5L6M - chains D and G of the 8 polymer chains in the assembly; structure by X-ray diffraction, 1.90 A resolution.

Chain D:
Name: VapB family protein
Source organism: Caulobacter crescentus (strain ATCC 19089 / CB15)
Reference sequence: Q9AC34 (Q9AC34_CAUCR); numbering as in UniProt (aligned over 2-72)
Chain sequence (78 residues; numbered -5 to 72; the number before each row is that of its first residue; numbers below 1 keep their minus sign (Met-5 is residue -5)):
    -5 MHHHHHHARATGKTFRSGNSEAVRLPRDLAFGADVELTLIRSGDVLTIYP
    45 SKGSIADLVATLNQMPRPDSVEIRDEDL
Unresolved in the structure: -5 to 1
Construct notes: initiating methionine (-5); expression tag (-4 to 1)
Residues lining bound ligands: malonate ion (MLI): Glu66, Ile67, Arg68, Asp69

Chain G:
Name: Ribonuclease VapC
Source organism: Caulobacter crescentus (strain ATCC 19089 / CB15)
Notes: EC 3.1.-.-
Reference sequence: Q9AC35 (Q9AC35_CAUCR); numbering as in UniProt (aligned over 1-128)
Chain sequence (128 residues; each row starts with the number of its first residue):
     1 MAYVLDTNVAIHLRDGDPEVTTRVTALNGAILLSIISRVELEGGVYREAA
    51 QAGLRRSRLDVMLKVLPVLDFDGAAADEYRRIVESAGYSRRKVVDRMIAA
   101 QALAHRATFVTFNADDFRDIPGLSLLAW
Unresolved in the structure: 1
Residues lining bound ligands: malonate ion (MLI): Thr7, Ile11, Arg14, Glu40, Leu41, Gly44, Arg47

Interface between chain D and chain G:
Pairs across the interface (51):
  Ile49(D) - Val24(G)
  Ile49(D) - Thr25(G)
  Ile49(D) - Leu27(G)
  Leu52(D) - Val61(G)  hydrophobic
  Leu52(D) - Met62(G)  hydrophobic
  Leu52(D) - Val65(G)  hydrophobic
  Leu52(D) - Leu66(G)  hydrophobic
  Val53(D) - Thr21(G)
  Val53(D) - Val24(G)  hydrophobic
  Val53(D) - Thr25(G)
  Thr55(D) - Val61(G)
  Leu56(D) - Leu13(G)  hydrophobic
  Leu56(D) - Arg58(G)  hydrogen bond (backbone-side chain)
  Met59(D) - Ser57(G)
  Met59(D) - Arg58(G)  hydrogen bond (backbone-side chain)
  Pro60(D) - Leu54(G)
  Pro60(D) - Arg58(G)  hydrogen bond (backbone-side chain)
  Arg61(D) - Asp15(G)
  Arg61(D) - Gly16(G)  hydrogen bond (side chain-backbone)
  Arg61(D) - Pro18(G)
  Arg61(D) - Leu54(G)
  Arg61(D) - Arg58(G)
  Pro62(D) - Asp15(G)
  Pro62(D) - Gln51(G)
  Pro62(D) - Leu54(G)
  Pro62(D) - Arg55(G)
  Pro62(D) - Arg58(G)
  Asp63(D) - Glu48(G)
  Asp63(D) - Gln51(G)  hydrogen bond (backbone-side chain)
  Ser64(D) - Asp15(G)
  Ser64(D) - Glu48(G)  hydrogen bond
  Ser64(D) - Arg55(G)  hydrogen bond (backbone-side chain)
  Val65(D) - His12(G)
  Val65(D) - Asp15(G)
  Glu66(D) - Ile11(G)
  Glu66(D) - Arg14(G)  salt bridge
  Glu66(D) - Asp15(G)  hydrogen bond (backbone-side chain)
  Glu66(D) - Gly44(G)
  Glu66(D) - Arg47(G)
  Glu66(D) - Arg55(G)  salt bridge
  Ile67(D) - Arg47(G)  hydrogen bond (backbone-side chain)
  Arg68(D) - Thr7(G)
  Arg68(D) - Asn8(G)
  Arg68(D) - Ile11(G)
  Arg68(D) - Glu40(G)  salt bridge
  Arg68(D) - Val94(G)
  Arg68(D) - Asp95(G)  salt bridge
  Arg68(D) - Ile98(G)
  Asp69(D) - Arg47(G)
  Glu70(D) - Glu40(G)
  Glu70(D) - Val94(G)
Interface residues without a listed pair, chain D (21 interface residues in all): Gly47, Ser48, Ala50, Asn57
Interface residues without a listed pair, chain G (31 interface residues in all): Asp17, Ile31

In short:
21 residues of chain D and 31 residues of chain G are in contact, with 9 hydrogen bonds and 4 salt bridges.
Polar contacts include Glu66(D)-Arg14(G), Glu66(D)-Arg55(G) and Arg68(D)-Glu40(G). Malonate ion is bound
between chain D and chain G.
Chain D is VapB family protein and chain G is Ribonuclease VapC, both from Caulobacter crescentus (strain ATCC
19089 / CB15); the structure, Structure of Caulobacter crescentus VapBC1 (VapB1deltaC:VapC1 form), was
determined by X-ray diffraction together with 5K8J and 5L6L from the same study.
